PDB entry 7X9E | X-ray diffraction, 2.60 A resolution | chains A and B of the 3 polymer chains in the assembly

== Chain A ==
Molecule: 76E1 Fab Heavy Chain
Source organism: Homo sapiens
Notes: antibody fragment or engineered binder
Amino-acid sequence (221 residues; each row starts with the number of its first residue; note: 2 numbers in that range are skipped by the numbering (no residue carries them; nothing is unmodelled there)):
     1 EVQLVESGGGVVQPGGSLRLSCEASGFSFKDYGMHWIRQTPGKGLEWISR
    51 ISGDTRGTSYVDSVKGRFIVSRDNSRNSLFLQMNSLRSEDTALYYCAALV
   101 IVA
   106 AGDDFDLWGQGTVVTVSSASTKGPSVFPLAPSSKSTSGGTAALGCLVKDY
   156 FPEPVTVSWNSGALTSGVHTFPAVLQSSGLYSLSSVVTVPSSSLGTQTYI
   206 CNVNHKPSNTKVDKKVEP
Not modelled in the structure: 1, 42-43, 137-143
Disulfide bonds: C22-C96, C150-C206

== Chain B ==
Molecule: 76E1 Fab Light Chain
Source organism: Homo sapiens
Notes: antibody fragment or engineered binder
Amino-acid sequence (216 residues; row label = number of the first residue in the row):
     1 QSALTQPLSVSGSPGQSVTISCTGSSSDIGSYNFVSWYRQYPGKAPKVMI
    51 YEVNKRPSGVPVRFSGSKSGNTASLTVSGLQHEDEADYYCCSYGGRNNLI
   101 FGGGTKLTVLGQPKAAPSVTLFPPSSEELQANKATLVCLISDFYPGAVTV
   151 AWKADSSPVKAGVETTTPSKQSNNKYAASSYLSLTPEQWKSHRSYSCQVT
   201 HEGSTVEKTVAPTECS
Not modelled in the structure: 1-2, 214-216
Disulfide bonds: C22-C90, C138-C197

== How chain A and chain B interact ==
Residue-residue contacts (70; chain A residue first):
  H35(A) - L99(B)
  Q39(A) - Q40(B)  hydrogen bond
  Q39(A) - Y89(B)
  G44(A) - G103(B)
  L45(A) - Y89(B)  hydrophobic
  L45(A) - F101(B)
  L45(A) - G102(B)
  W47(A) - N97(B)
  W47(A) - N98(B)
  W47(A) - L99(B)
  W47(A) - F101(B)  hydrophobic
  S59(A) - N97(B)
  D62(A) - R96(B)  salt bridge
  Y95(A) - Q40(B)  hydrogen bond
  Y95(A) - K44(B)  hydrogen bond (side chain-backbone)
  Y95(A) - A45(B)  hydrophobic
  Y95(A) - P46(B)
  L99(A) - Y38(B)
  L99(A) - L99(B)  hydrophobic
  V100(A) - Y51(B)  hydrophobic
  I101(A) - F34(B)
  I101(A) - E52(B)
  I101(A) - Y93(B)  hydrophobic
  V102(A) - F34(B)  hydrophobic
  A103(A) - Y51(B)  hydrophobic
  A103(A) - E52(B)
  D109(A) - Y51(B)
  D109(A) - P57(B)
  D111(A) - Y38(B)  hydrogen bond
  D111(A) - V48(B)
  W113(A) - Y38(B)
  W113(A) - P46(B)
  G114(A) - A45(B)
  F132(A) - S125(B)
  F132(A) - E127(B)
  F132(A) - E128(B)
  P133(A) - S125(B)
  P133(A) - E127(B)
  L134(A) - F122(B)  hydrophobic
  A135(A) - F122(B)
  A147(A) - F122(B)
  L148(A) - F122(B)  hydrophobic
  L151(A) - E128(B)
  L151(A) - T135(B)
  L151(A) - Y181(B)  hydrophobic
  K153(A) - E128(B)  salt bridge
  K153(A) - K133(B)
  K153(A) - T135(B)
  H174(A) - S141(B)
  H174(A) - Q171(B)  hydrogen bond
  H174(A) - A177(B)
  F176(A) - L139(B)  hydrophobic
  F176(A) - I140(B)
  F176(A) - S141(B)
  F176(A) - A177(B)  hydrophobic
  F176(A) - A178(B)
  P177(A) - S169(B)
  P177(A) - S179(B)
  A178(A) - T166(B)
  V179(A) - T166(B)
  V179(A) - Y181(B)  hydrophobic
  L180(A) - E164(B)
  Q181(A) - E164(B)
  S182(A) - E164(B)  hydrogen bond (backbone-side chain)
  S187(A) - Y181(B)
  L188(A) - Y181(B)
  S189(A) - V137(B)
  S189(A) - Y181(B)  hydrogen bond
  V191(A) - F122(B)  hydrophobic
  V191(A) - L139(B)  hydrophobic
Also at the interface, not in a pair above, chain A (40 interface residues in all): I37, P41, G149
Also at the interface, not in a pair above, chain B (41 interface residues in all): S36, S58, A131, T167

== Overview ==
40 residues of chain A and 41 residues of chain B are in contact, with 7 hydrogen bonds and 2 salt bridges.
Polar contacts include D62(A)-R96(B), K153(A)-E128(B) and Q39(A)-Q40(B).
Chain A is 76E1 Fab Heavy Chain and chain B is 76E1 Fab Light Chain, both from Homo sapiens; the structure,
Crystal structure of the 76E1 Fab in complex with a SARS-CoV-2 spike peptide, was determined by X-ray
diffraction.
